PDB entry 8AAS | X-ray diffraction, 3.20 A resolution | chains A and C of the 4 polymer chains in the assembly

== Chain A ==
Name: Replication factor A
Source organism: Pyrococcus abyssi GE5
Reference sequence: G8ZHS0 (G8ZHS0_PYRAB); numbering as in UniProt (aligned over 64-358)
Sequence (295 residues; row label = number of the first residue in the row):
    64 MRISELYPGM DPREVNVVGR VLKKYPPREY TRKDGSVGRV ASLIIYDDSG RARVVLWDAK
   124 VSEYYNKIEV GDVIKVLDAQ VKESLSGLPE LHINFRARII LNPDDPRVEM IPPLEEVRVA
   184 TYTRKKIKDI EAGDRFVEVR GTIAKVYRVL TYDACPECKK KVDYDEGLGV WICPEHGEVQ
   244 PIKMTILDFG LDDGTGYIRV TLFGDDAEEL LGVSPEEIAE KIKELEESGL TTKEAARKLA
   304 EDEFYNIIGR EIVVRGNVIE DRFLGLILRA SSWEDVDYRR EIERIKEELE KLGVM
Not modelled in the structure: 64-185
Ion coordination: Ca2+ site 1 near Asp197 (its only coordinating residue here); Zn2+: Cys218, Cys221, Cys236, His239; Ca2+ site 2: Phe266 (shared with Glu95(C) of chain C)

== Chain C ==
Name: RPA14 subunit of the hetero-oligomeric complex involved in homologous recombination
Source organism: Pyrococcus abyssi GE5
Reference sequence: Q9V1Z0 (Q9V1Z0_PYRAB); residues 2-117 here = UniProt positions 2-117
Sequence (122 residues; each row starts with the number of its first residue; numbers below 1 keep their minus sign (Gly-4 is residue -4)):
    -4 GTGDGSEVQV RRRKPAVERK ISEIREEDTR VSLIGRVIKV DKMDYMFWLD DGTGVAIIES
    56 ESDLPKVGQV VRVIGRIIRN EEGIHIYAEV IQDFSDADLE ALEEIRELER KLLPRLEGEI
   116 VW
Not modelled in the structure: -4 to 4
Sequence notes: expression tag (-4 to 1)
Ion coordination: Ca2+: Glu95 (shared with Phe266(A) of chain A)

== Interface between chain A and chain C ==
Contacting residue pairs (6):
  Arg342(A) - Asp93(C)  salt bridge
  Arg342(A) - Glu95(C)  salt bridge
  Lys349(A) - Glu99(C)  salt bridge
  Val357(A) - Leu103(C)  hydrophobic
  Val357(A) - Lys106(C)  hydrogen bond (backbone-side chain)
  Val357(A) - Leu107(C)  hydrophobic
Interface residues without a listed pair, chain A (6 interface residues in all): Ile345, Leu352, Met358
Interface residues without a listed pair, chain C (7 interface residues in all): Ala96

== Overview ==
The interface between chain A and chain C involves 6 residues on one side and 7 on the other; the contacts
include 1 hydrogen bond and 3 salt bridges. Among the polar pairs are Arg342(A)-Asp93(C), Arg342(A)-Glu95(C)
and Lys349(A)-Glu99(C).
Chain A is Replication factor A and chain C is RPA14 subunit of the hetero-oligomeric complex involved in
homologous recombination, both from Pyrococcus abyssi GE5; the structure, Crystal structure of the Pyrococcus
abyssi RPA trimerization core bound to poly-dT20 ssDNA, was determined by X-ray diffraction (same publication
as 8AAJ, 8C5Y, 8C5Z, 8OEJ and 8OEL).
